PDB entry 6BYU | X-ray diffraction, 3.60 A resolution | chains B and D of the 6 polymer chains in the assembly

== Chain B ==
Molecule: DNA-directed RNA polymerase subunit alpha
Source organism: Escherichia coli
Notes: EC 2.7.7.6; engineered mutation(s): H526Y
UniProtKB: P0A7Z4 (RPOA_ECOLI); residue numbers follow UniProt; this construct covers 1-329
Sequence (329 residues; row label = number of the first residue in the row):
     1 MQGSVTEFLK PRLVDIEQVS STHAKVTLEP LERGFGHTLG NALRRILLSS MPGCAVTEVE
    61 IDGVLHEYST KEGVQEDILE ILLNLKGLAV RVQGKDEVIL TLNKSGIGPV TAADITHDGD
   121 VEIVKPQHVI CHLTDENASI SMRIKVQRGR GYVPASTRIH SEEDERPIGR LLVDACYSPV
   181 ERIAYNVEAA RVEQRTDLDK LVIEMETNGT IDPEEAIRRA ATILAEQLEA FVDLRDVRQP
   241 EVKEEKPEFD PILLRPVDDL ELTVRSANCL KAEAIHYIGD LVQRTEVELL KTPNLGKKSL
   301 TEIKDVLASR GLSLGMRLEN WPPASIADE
Unresolved in the structure: 1-5, 161-171, 234-329
Swiss-Prot annotation at these positions:
  - region: Glu162 to Glu165 (Required for interaction with Crp at class II promoters)
  - modified residue: Arg265 (ADP-ribosylarginine), Lys297 (N6-acetyllysine), Lys298 (N6-acetyllysine)
  - mutagenesis: Arg45 (R45C: In rpoA112; temperature-sensitive, blocks RNA polymerase assembly), Glu162 to Glu165 (5-fold decrease in CRP-class II promoter-dependent transcription), Glu165 (E165K: 5-fold decrease in CRP-class II promoter-dependent transcription), Arg191 (R191C: In rpoA101; temperature-sensitive)

== Chain D ==
Molecule: DNA-directed RNA polymerase subunit beta'
Source organism: Escherichia coli
Notes: EC 2.7.7.6
UniProtKB: P0A8T7 (RPOC_ECOLI); residue numbers follow UniProt; this construct covers 1-1407
Sequence (1407 residues; numbered 1 to 1407; the number before each row is that of its first residue):
     1 MKDLLKFLKA QTKTEEFDAI KIALASPDMI RSWSFGEVKK PETINYRTFK PERDGLFCAR
    61 IFGPVKDYEC LCGKYKRLKH RGVICEKCGV EVTQTKVRRE RMGHIELASP TAHIWFLKSL
   121 PSRIGLLLDM PLRDIERVLY FESYVVIEGG MTNLERQQIL TEEQYLDALE EFGDEFDAKM
   181 GAEAIQALLK SMDLEQECEQ LREELNETNS ETKRKKLTKR IKLLEAFVQS GNKPEWMILT
   241 VLPVLPPDLR PLVPLDGGRF ATSDLNDLYR RVINRNNRLK RLLDLAAPDI IVRNEKRMLQ
   301 EAVDALLDNG RRGRAITGSN KRPLKSLADM IKGKQGRFRQ NLLGKRVDYS GRSVITVGPY
   361 LRLHQCGLPK KMALELFKPF IYGKLELRGL ATTIKAAKKM VEREEAVVWD ILDEVIREHP
   421 VLLNRAPTLH RLGIQAFEPV LIEGKAIQLH PLVCAAYNAD FDGDQMAVHV PLTLEAQLEA
   481 RALMMSTNNI LSPANGEPII VPSQDVVLGL YYMTRDCVNA KGEGMVLTGP KEAERLYRSG
   541 LASLHARVKV RITEYEKDAN GELVAKTSLK DTTVGRAILW MIVPKGLPYS IVNQALGKKA
   601 ISKMLNTCYR ILGLKPTVIF ADQIMYTGFA YAARSGASVG IDDMVIPEKK HEIISEAEAE
   661 VAEIQEQFQS GLVTAGERYN KVIDIWAAAN DRVSKAMMDN LQTETVINRD GQEEKQVSFN
   721 SIYMMADSGA RGSAAQIRQL AGMRGLMAKP DGSIIETPIT ANFREGLNVL QYFISTHGAR
   781 KGLADTALKT ANSGYLTRRL VDVAQDLVVT EDDCGTHEGI MMTPVIEGGD VKEPLRDRVL
   841 GRVTAEDVLK PGTADILVPR NTLLHEQWCD LLEENSVDAV KVRSVVSCDT DFGVCAHCYG
   901 RDLARGHIIN KGEAIGVIAA QSIGEPGTQL TMRTFHIGGA ASRAAAESSI QVKNKGSIKL
   961 SNVKSVVNSS GKLVITSRNT ELKLIDEFGR TKESYKVPYG AVLAKGDGEQ VAGGETVANW
  1021 DPHTMPVITE VSGFVRFTDM IDGQTITRQT DELTGLSSLV VLDSAERTAG GKDLRPALKI
  1081 VDAQGNDVLI PGTDMPAQYF LPGKAIVQLE DGVQISSGDT LARIPQESGG TKDITGGLPR
  1141 VADLFEARRP KEPAILAEIS GIVSFGKETK GKRRLVITPV DGSDPYEEMI PKWRQLNVFE
  1201 GERVERGDVI SDGPEAPHDI LRLRGVHAVT RYIVNEVQDV YRLQGVKIND KHIEVIVRQM
  1261 LRKATIVNAG SSDFLEGEQV EYSRVKIANR ELEANGKVGA TYSRDLLGIT KASLATESFI
  1321 SAASFQETTR VLTEAAVAGK RDELRGLKEN VIVGRLIPAG TGYAYHQDRM RRRAAGEAPA
  1381 APQVTAEDAS ASLAELLNAG LGGSDNE
Unresolved in the structure: 1-7, 334-336, 932-1134, 1377-1407
Bound ions: Zn2+ site 1: Cys70, Cys72, Cys85, Cys88; Mg2+: Asp460, Asp462, Asp464; Zn2+ site 2: Cys814, Cys888, Cys895, Cys898
Ligand contacts: ECJ ((5R)-5-(6-amino-9H-purin-9-yl)-2-({[(S)-hydroxy(phosphonooxy)phosphoryl]oxy}methyl)-4-oxo-4,5-dihydrofuran-3-yl trihydrogen diphosphate): Arg346, Arg352, Asn424, Arg425, Ala426, Gln465, Met466, Ala467
Swiss-Prot annotation at these positions:
  - binding site (Zn(2+)): Cys70, Cys72, Cys85, Cys88, Cys814, Cys888, Cys895, Cys898
  - binding site (Mg(2+)): Asp460, Asp462, Asp464
  - modified residue: Lys983 (N6-acetyllysine)
  - mutagenesis: Gln504 (Q504P: Resistant to antibiotics salinamide A and B), Asn690 (N690D: Resistant to antibiotics salinamide A and B), Met697 (M697V: Resistant to antibiotics salinamide A and B), Ala735 (A735T: Resistant to antibiotics salinamide A and B), Arg738 (R738C/H/P/S: Resistant to antibiotics salinamide A and B), Ala748 (A748E: Resistant to antibiotics salinamide A and B), Pro758 (P758S/T: Resistant to antibiotics salinamide A and B), Phe763 (F763C: Resistant to antibiotics salinamide A and B), Ser775 (S775A: Resistant to antibiotics salinamide A and B), Ala779 (A779T/V: Resistant to antibiotics salinamide A and B), Arg780 (R780C: Resistant to antibiotics salinamide A and B), Gly782 (G782A/C: Resistant to antibiotics salinamide A and B), 1 further mutagenesis entry in UniProt

== Chain B / chain D interface ==
Pairs across the interface (28; chain B residue first):
  Arg44(B) - Arg538(D)
  Leu48(B) - Arg535(D)
  Leu48(B) - Arg538(D)
  Leu48(B) - Ser539(D)
  Ser49(B) - Ser539(D)
  Glu80(B) - Arg551(D)
  Glu80(B) - Leu569(D)
  Leu83(B) - Val526(D)
  Leu83(B) - Leu527(D)
  Asn84(B) - Arg551(D)  hydrogen bond
  Lys86(B) - Val526(D)
  Lys86(B) - Glu532(D)  salt bridge
  Tyr152(B) - Glu532(D)
  Tyr152(B) - Arg535(D)
  Tyr152(B) - Leu536(D)  hydrophobic
  Tyr152(B) - Leu541(D)  hydrophobic
  Cys176(B) - Arg535(D)
  Val180(B) - Arg535(D)
  Glu181(B) - Lys531(D)
  Arg182(B) - Glu534(D)  salt bridge
  Arg182(B) - Met581(D)
  Arg191(B) - Lys370(D)
  Arg191(B) - Trp409(D)
  Arg191(B) - Asp410(D)  salt bridge
  Glu193(B) - Ala406(D)
  Gln194(B) - Ala406(D)
  Thr196(B) - Glu443(D)  hydrogen bond
  Glu206(B) - Lys531(D)  salt bridge
Also at the interface, not in a pair above, chain B (20 interface residues in all): Pro154, Asp174, Ser178
Also at the interface, not in a pair above, chain D (20 interface residues in all): Met525, Thr528

== Summary ==
The chain B/chain D interface involves 20 residues from each chain, with 2 hydrogen bonds and 4 salt bridges.
Among the polar pairs are Lys86(B)-Glu532(D), Arg182(B)-Glu534(D) and Arg191(B)-Asp410(D). Chain D binds
compound ECJ.
Here chain B is DNA-directed RNA polymerase subunit alpha and chain D is DNA-directed RNA polymerase subunit
beta', both from Escherichia coli. Entry 6BYU (X-ray crystal structure of Escherichia coli RNA polymerase
(RpoB-H526Y) and ppApp complex) was determined by X-ray diffraction.
